8A4Q - chain A; structure by X-ray diffraction, 1.75 A resolution.

== Chain A ==
Protein: 3C-like proteinase nsp5
From: Severe acute respiratory syndrome coronavirus 2
Notes: EC 3.4.22.69
UniProtKB: P0DTD1 (R1AB_SARS2); residues 1-306 here correspond to UniProt positions 3264-3569 (UniProt number = residue number + 3263)
Sequence (306 residues; row label = number of the first residue in the row):
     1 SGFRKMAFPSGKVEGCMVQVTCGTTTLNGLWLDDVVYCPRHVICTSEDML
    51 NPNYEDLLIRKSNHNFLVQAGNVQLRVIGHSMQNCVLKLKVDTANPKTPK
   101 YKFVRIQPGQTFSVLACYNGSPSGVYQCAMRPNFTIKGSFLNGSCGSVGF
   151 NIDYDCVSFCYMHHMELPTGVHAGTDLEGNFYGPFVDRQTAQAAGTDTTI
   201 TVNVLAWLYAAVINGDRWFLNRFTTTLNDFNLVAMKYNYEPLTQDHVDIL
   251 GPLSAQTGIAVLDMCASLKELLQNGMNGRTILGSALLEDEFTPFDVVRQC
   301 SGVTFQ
Small-molecule neighbours: 13b-H (V9R; tert-butyl N-[1-[(2R)-3-cyclopropyl-1-oxidanylidene-1-[[(2S,3S)-3-oxidanyl-4-oxidanylidene-1-[(3S)-2-oxidanylidenepyrrolidin-3-yl]-4-[(phenylmethyl)amino]butan-2-yl]amino]propan-2-yl]-2-oxidanylidene-pyridin-3-yl]carbamate): Ser1, Thr25, Leu27, His41, Cys44, Thr45, Ser46, Met49, Phe140, Leu141, Asn142, Gly143, Ser144, Cys145, His163, Met165, Glu166, His172, Gln189
Reported in the primary citation:
  - binding site for 13b-H: Phe140, Cys145, His163
  - catalytic residues: Cys145 (citing earlier work)

== In short ==
Chain A binds 13b-H. The paper reports the catalytic residue Cys145; a binding site for 13b-H at Phe140,
Cys145 and His163.
Chain A is 3C-like proteinase nsp5 (Severe acute respiratory syndrome coronavirus 2); the structure, crystal
structures of diastereomer (R,S,S)-13b (13b-H) in complex with the SARS-CoV-2 Mpro, was determined by X-ray
diffraction, deposited together with 8A4T.
